PDB entry 8XVI | electron microscopy, 3.32 A resolution | chains R and T of the 6 polymer chains in the assembly

== Chain R ==
Molecule: Endoglucanase H, Endothelin-1 receptor
From: Acetivibrio thermocellus ATCC 27405
Notes: EC 3.2.1.4
Reference sequence: chimeric construct of P16218, P25101: residues -229 to 49 from P16218 (GUNH_ACET2) positions 26-304 (UniProt number = residue number + 255); residues 50-405 from P25101 positions 50-405 (same numbers)
Sequence (683 residues; each row starts with the number of its first residue; numbers below 1 keep their minus sign (Met-259 is residue -259)):
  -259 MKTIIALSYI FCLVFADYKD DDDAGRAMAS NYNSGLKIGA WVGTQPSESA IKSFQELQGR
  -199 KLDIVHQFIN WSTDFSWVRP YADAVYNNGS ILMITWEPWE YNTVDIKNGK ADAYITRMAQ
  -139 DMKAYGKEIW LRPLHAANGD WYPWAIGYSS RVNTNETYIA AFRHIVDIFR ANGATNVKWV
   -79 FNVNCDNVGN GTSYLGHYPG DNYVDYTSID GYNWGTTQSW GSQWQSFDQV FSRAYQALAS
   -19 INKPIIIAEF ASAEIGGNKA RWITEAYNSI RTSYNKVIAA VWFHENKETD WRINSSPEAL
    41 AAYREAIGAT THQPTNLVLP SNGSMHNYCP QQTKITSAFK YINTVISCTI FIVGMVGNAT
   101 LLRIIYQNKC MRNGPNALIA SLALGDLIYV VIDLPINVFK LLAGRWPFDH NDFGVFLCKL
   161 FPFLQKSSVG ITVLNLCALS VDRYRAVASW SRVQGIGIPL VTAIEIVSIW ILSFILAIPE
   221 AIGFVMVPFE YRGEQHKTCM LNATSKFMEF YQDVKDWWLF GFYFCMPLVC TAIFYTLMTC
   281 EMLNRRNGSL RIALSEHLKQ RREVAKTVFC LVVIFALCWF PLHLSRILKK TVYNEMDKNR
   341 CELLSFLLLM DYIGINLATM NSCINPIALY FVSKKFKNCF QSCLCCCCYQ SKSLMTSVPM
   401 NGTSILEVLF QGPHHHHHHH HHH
Unresolved in the structure: -259 to 66, 285-292, 383-423
Sequence notes: initiating methionine (-259); expression tag (-258 to -230, 406-423); conflict Ala-124 (Glu131 in P16218)
UniProt features mapped onto this chain:
  - active site: Glu-11 (Nucleophile)
  - glycosylation: Asn62 (N-linked (GlcNAc...) asparagine)
Cystine bridges: Cys69-Cys341, Cys158-Cys239
From the paper describing this entry:
  - mutagenesis - W146A: unchanged signaling with Endothelin-1 (chain T)
  - conformationally variable residues (helix shift, side-chain flip): Phe315, Trp319, Ile355, Asn361, Leu369
  - contacts within the chain: Arg183-Tyr275 (hydrogen bond), Trp319-Asn361 (hydrogen bond)
  - mutagenesis - E230A, Y231A, R232A: decreased signaling with Endothelin-1 (chain T)
  - mutagenesis - L259A, Y263A, L322A: decreased signaling in response to antagonist efficacy
  - mutagenesis - R232A, G233A: abolished binding to Fab301

== Chain T ==
Molecule: Endothelin-1
From: Homo sapiens
Reference sequence: P05305 (EDN1_HUMAN); residues 1-21 here correspond to UniProt positions 53-73 (UniProt number = residue number + 52)
Sequence (21 residues; each row starts with the number of its first residue):
     1 CSCSSLMDKE CVYFCHLDII W
UniProt features mapped onto this chain:
  - site: Trp21 (Cleavage)
Cystine bridges: Cys1-Cys15, Cys3-Cys11

== How chain R and chain T interact ==
Residue-residue contacts - 40 pairs, chain R then chain T:
  Tyr68(R) - Glu10(T)
  Cys69(R) - Glu10(T)  hydrogen bond (backbone-side chain)
  Gln72(R) - Tyr13(T)
  Ile136(R) - Ile20(T)  hydrophobic
  Asn137(R) - Ile20(T)
  Lys140(R) - His16(T)  hydrogen bond (side chain-backbone)
  Lys140(R) - Asp18(T)  hydrogen bond (side chain-backbone)
  Gly144(R) - His16(T)  hydrogen bond (backbone-side chain)
  Trp146(R) - Ile20(T)  hydrophobic
  Pro162(R) - Ile20(T)
  Gln165(R) - Ile20(T)
  Gln165(R) - Trp21(T)
  Lys166(R) - Trp21(T)
  Val227(R) - Leu6(T)  hydrophobic
  Glu230(R) - Lys9(T)  hydrogen bond (backbone-side chain)
  Tyr231(R) - Lys9(T)
  Tyr231(R) - Tyr13(T)  hydrophobic
  Thr238(R) - His16(T)
  Met240(R) - Cys1(T)
  Met240(R) - Cys15(T)  hydrophobic
  Leu241(R) - Cys1(T)
  Leu241(R) - Ser2(T)
  Gln252(R) - Ser2(T)
  Gln252(R) - Ser4(T)
  Lys255(R) - Trp21(T)  hydrogen bond (side chain-backbone)
  Arg326(R) - Asp18(T)  salt bridge
  Arg326(R) - Ile19(T)
  Lys329(R) - Phe14(T)
  Tyr333(R) - Asp8(T)  hydrogen bond
  Glu335(R) - Ser5(T)
  Glu335(R) - Asp8(T)
  Arg340(R) - Asp8(T)  salt bridge
  Arg340(R) - Glu10(T)  salt bridge
  Leu348(R) - Phe14(T)  hydrophobic
  Leu348(R) - Leu17(T)
  Asp351(R) - Asp18(T)
  Asp351(R) - Ile19(T)
  Tyr352(R) - Leu17(T)  hydrogen bond (side chain-backbone)
  Tyr352(R) - Ile19(T)  hydrophobic
  Ile355(R) - Ile19(T)  hydrophobic
Other interface residues (no listed pair), chain R (41 interface residues in all): Asn67, Thr73, Ile75, Glu220, Phe224, Phe229, Arg232, Lys237, Leu259, Leu322, Cys341, Leu344, Leu347
Other interface residues (no listed pair), chain T (20 interface residues in all): Cys3, Cys11, Val12
From the paper, about this interface:
  - pairs named by the authors: Tyr231(R)-Tyr13(T) (pi stacking), Ile355(R)-Ile19(T)
  - interface residues, chain R: Glu230(R), Tyr231(R), Arg232(R)

== In short ==
41 residues of chain R face 20 of chain T across their interface; the contacts include 8 hydrogen bonds and 3
salt bridges. Among the polar pairs are Arg326(R)-Asp18(T), Arg340(R)-Asp8(T) and Arg340(R)-Glu10(T). The
authors report pi stacking between Tyr231(R) and Tyr13(T); a contact between Ile355(R) and Ile19(T). From the
paper: E230A, Y231A and R232A of chain R reduce signaling with Endothelin-1 (chain T); interface residues
Glu230(R), Tyr231(R) and Arg232(R); 8 substitutions were tested in all.
Here chain R is Endoglucanase H, Endothelin-1 receptor (Acetivibrio thermocellus ATCC 27405) and chain T is
Endothelin-1 (Homo sapiens). Entry 8XVI (Cryo-EM structure of ETAR bound with Endothelin1) was determined by
electron microscopy together with 8XVE and 8XVH from the same study.
